9CT5 - chains C and F of the 8 polymer chains in the assembly; structure by electron microscopy, 3.67 A resolution.

== Chain C (and F) ==
Name: Stimulator of interferon genes protein
From: Homo sapiens
Notes: chain F of this document is another copy of the same molecule, construct and numbering; everything in this record applies to it too
UniProt: Q86WV6 (STING_HUMAN); residues 1-344 here = UniProt positions 1-344
Sequence (363 residues; each row starts with the number of its first residue):
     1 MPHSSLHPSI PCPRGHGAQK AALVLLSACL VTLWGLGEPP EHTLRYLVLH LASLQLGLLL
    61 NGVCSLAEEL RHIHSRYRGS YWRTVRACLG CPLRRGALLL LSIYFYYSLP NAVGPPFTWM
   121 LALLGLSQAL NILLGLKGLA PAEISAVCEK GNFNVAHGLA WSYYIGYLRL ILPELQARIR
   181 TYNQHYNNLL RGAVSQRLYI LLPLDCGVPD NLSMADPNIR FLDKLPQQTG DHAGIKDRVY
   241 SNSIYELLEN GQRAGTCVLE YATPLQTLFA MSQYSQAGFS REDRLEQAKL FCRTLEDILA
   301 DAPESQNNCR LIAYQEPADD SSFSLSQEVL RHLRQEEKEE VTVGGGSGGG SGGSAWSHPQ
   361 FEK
Unresolved in the structure: 1-4, 189-191, 228-237, 318-322, 334-363 (chain F: 1-4, 111-115, 189-191, 228-237, 318-322, 334-363)
Sequence notes: expression tag (345-363)
Small-molecule neighbours:
  - 9IM (1-[(2-chloro-6-fluorophenyl)methyl]-3,3-dimethyl-2-oxo-N-[(2,4,6-trifluorophenyl)methyl]-2,3-dihydro-1H-indole-6-carboxamide): Tyr46, Leu49, His50, Ser53, Tyr106, Asn111, Val113, Gly114, Pro115, Met120, Leu123, Leu124, Ser127
  - A1AZ0 (1-[(2E)-4-{5-carbamoyl-2-[(1-ethyl-3-methyl-1H-pyrazole-5-carbonyl)amino]-7-methoxy-1H-1,3-benzimidazol-1-yl}but-2-en-1-yl]-2-[(1-ethyl-3-methyl-1H-pyrazole-5-carbonyl)amino]-7-[3-(morpholin-4-yl)propoxy]-1H-1,3-benzimidazole-5-carboxamide): Leu159, Ser162, Tyr163, Gly166, Tyr167, Arg238, Val239, Tyr240, Ser241, Asn242, Glu260, Thr263, Pro264
Swiss-Prot annotation at these positions:
  - region: Glu340 to Gly344 (C-terminal tail (CTT))
  - binding site (2',3'-cGAMP): Ser162, Tyr167, Arg238, Thr263
  - binding site (3',3'-c-di-GMP): Ser162, Tyr167, Arg238 to Ser241, Thr263
  - binding site (2',3'-cUAMP): Tyr167, Arg238, Thr263
  - modified residue: Thr229 (Phosphothreonine), Ser241 (Phosphoserine)
  - lipidation (S-palmitoyl cysteine): Cys88, Cys91
  - cross-link (Glycyl lysine isopeptide (Lys-Gly)): Lys20 (interchain with G-Cter in ubiquitin), Lys150 (interchain with G-Cter in ubiquitin), Lys236 (interchain with G-Cter in ubiquitin), Lys338 (interchain with G-Cter in SUMO)
From the paper describing this entry:
  - self-association interface (contacts with another copy of this molecule): Leu26, Val48, Phe105, Tyr186, Gln273
  - self-association interface (contacts with another copy of this molecule): Phe221, Asp223 (from molecular simulation)

== Interface between chain C and chain F ==
Pairs across the interface (10; chain C residue first):
  Leu93(C) with Leu133(F)
  Arg94(C) with Leu133(F), hydrogen bond (side chain-backbone); Leu134(F)
  Ala97(C) with Leu133(F), hydrophobic
  Leu101(C) with Leu130(F), hydrophobic
  Asp301(C) with Gln273(F), hydrogen bond; Arg281(F), salt bridge
  Pro303(C) with Gln273(F)
  Gln306(C) with Pro209(F); Met214(F)
Interface residues without a listed pair, chain C (9 interface residues in all): Leu98, Ala302
Interface residues without a listed pair, chain F (10 interface residues in all): Leu126, Gly135, Phe269

== In short ==
9 residues of chain C and 10 residues of chain F are in contact; the contacts include 2 hydrogen bonds and 1
salt bridge. Among the polar pairs are Asp301(C)-Arg281(F), Arg94(C)-Leu133(F) and Asp301(C)-Gln273(F).
Ligands of chain C: compound 9IM and compound A1AZ0. From the paper: a self-association interface involving
Leu26(C), Val48(C) and Phe105(C) among others.
Both chains are Stimulator of interferon genes protein (Homo sapiens). Entry 9CT5 (HsSTING with diABZI and
C53, together conformation) was determined by electron microscopy (same publication as 9CT3, 9CT4 and 9CT6).
